PDB entry 3WS7 | X-ray diffraction, 1.18 A resolution | chain A

[Chain A]
Molecule: 6-phosphogluconate dehydrogenase, NAD-binding protein
Organism: Pyrobaculum calidifontis
Notes: EC 1.1.1.276
UniProtKB: A3MU08 (A3MU08_PYRCJ); numbering as in UniProt (aligned over 1-286)
Sequence (306 residues; row label = number of the first residue in the row; numbers below 1 keep their minus sign (Met-19 is residue -19)):
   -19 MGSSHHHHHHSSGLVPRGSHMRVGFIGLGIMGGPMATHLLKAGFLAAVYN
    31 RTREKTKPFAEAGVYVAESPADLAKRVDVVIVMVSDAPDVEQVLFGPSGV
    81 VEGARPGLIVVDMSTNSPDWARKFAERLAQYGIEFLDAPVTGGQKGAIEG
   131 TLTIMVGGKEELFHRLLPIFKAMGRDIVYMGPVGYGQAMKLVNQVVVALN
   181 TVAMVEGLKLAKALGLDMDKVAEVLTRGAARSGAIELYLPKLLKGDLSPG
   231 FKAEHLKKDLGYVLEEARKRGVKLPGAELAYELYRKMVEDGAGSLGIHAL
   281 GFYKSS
Unresolved in the structure: -19 to -13, 207-209, 284-286
Construct notes: expression tag (-19 to 0)
Residues lining bound ligands: NADP (NAP; NADP nicotinamide-adenine-dinucleotide phosphate): Gly7, Leu8, Gly9, Ile10, Met11, Gly12, Asn30, Arg31, Thr32, Lys35, Met63, Val64, Ser65, Asp69, Gln72, Val73, Ser94, Thr95, Val120, Gly123, Gln124, Lys170, Tyr218, Gly230, Phe231, Lys232, His235, Lys238, Asp239

[Overview]
Chain A binds NADP.
Chain A is 6-phosphogluconate dehydrogenase, NAD-binding protein (Pyrobaculum calidifontis); the structure,
The 1.18 A resolution structure of L-serine 3-dehydrogenase complexed with NADP+ and sulfate ion from the ...,
was determined by X-ray diffraction (same publication as 3W6U and 3W6Z).
